Entry 8XLA (X-ray diffraction, 3.50 A resolution); this record covers chains Y and D of the 7 polymer chains in the assembly.

== Chain Y (and D) ==
Name: DNA mismatch repair protein MutL
Organism: Neisseria gonorrhoeae FA 1090
Notes: chain D of this document is another copy of the same molecule, construct and numbering; everything in this record applies to it too
Reference sequence: Q5F8M6 (MUTL_NEIG1); numbering as in UniProt (aligned over 460-658)
Chain sequence (220 residues; numbered 439 to 658; the number before each row is that of its first residue):
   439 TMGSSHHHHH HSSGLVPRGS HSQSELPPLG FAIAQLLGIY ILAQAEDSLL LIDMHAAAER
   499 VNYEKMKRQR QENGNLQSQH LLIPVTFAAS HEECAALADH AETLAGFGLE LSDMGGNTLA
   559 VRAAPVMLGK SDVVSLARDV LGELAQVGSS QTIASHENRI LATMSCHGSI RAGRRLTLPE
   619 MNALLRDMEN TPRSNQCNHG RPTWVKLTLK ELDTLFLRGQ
Unresolved in the structure: 439-463, 587-591, 655-658 (chain D: 439-464, 584-591, 632-637, 655-658)
Differences from the reference sequence: expression tag (439-459)

== Chain Y / chain D interface ==
Contacting residue pairs (34):
  Ile477(Y) - Gly553(D)
  Ile477(Y) - Gly554(D)
  His493(Y) - Ala526(D)
  His493(Y) - Asn555(D)  hydrogen bond
  Glu497(Y) - His529(D)  salt bridge
  Glu497(Y) - Asn555(D)
  Thr524(Y) - Ile608(D)
  Thr524(Y) - Arg609(D)
  Phe525(Y) - Asp570(D)
  Ala526(Y) - Cys604(D)
  His529(Y) - Glu497(D)  salt bridge
  Met552(Y) - Ala610(D)  hydrophobic
  Gly553(Y) - Ile477(D)
  Gly554(Y) - Ile477(D)
  Asn555(Y) - His493(D)  hydrogen bond
  Asn555(Y) - Glu497(D)
  Thr556(Y) - Arg609(D)
  Thr556(Y) - Ala610(D)
  Asp570(Y) - Val572(D)
  Val572(Y) - Asp570(D)
  Val572(Y) - Ser573(D)
  Ser573(Y) - Val572(D)
  Ser573(Y) - Arg576(D)
  Arg576(Y) - Asp570(D)  salt bridge
  Arg576(Y) - Ser573(D)
  Arg576(Y) - Cys604(D)  hydrogen bond
  Ala600(Y) - His529(D)
  Cys604(Y) - Ala526(D)
  Cys604(Y) - Arg576(D)  hydrogen bond
  Arg609(Y) - Thr524(D)  hydrogen bond (side chain-backbone)
  Arg609(Y) - Phe525(D)  hydrogen bond (side chain-backbone)
  Arg609(Y) - Thr556(D)
  Asn636(Y) - His529(D)
  His637(Y) - His529(D)
Interface residues without a listed pair, chain Y (25 interface residues in all): Asp491, Ser528, His605, Ala610
Interface residues without a listed pair, chain D (23 interface residues in all): Ala527, Met552, Ala600, His605

== In short ==
Chain Y and chain D form an interface of 25 and 23 residues respectively; the contacts include 6 hydrogen
bonds and 3 salt bridges. Polar pairs include Glu497(Y)-His529(D), Arg576(Y)-Asp570(D) and
His493(Y)-Asn555(D).
Both chains are DNA mismatch repair protein MutL (Neisseria gonorrhoeae FA 1090). Entry 8XLA (Mismatch Repair
Complex) was determined by X-ray diffraction.
